Entry 6GLA (X-ray diffraction, 1.92 A resolution); this record covers chain A.

# Chain A
Molecule: Tyrosine-protein kinase JAK3
From: Homo sapiens
Notes: EC 2.7.10.2
Reference sequence: P52333 (JAK3_HUMAN); residues 812-1103 here = UniProt positions 812-1103
Amino-acid sequence (294 residues; row label = number of the first residue in the row):
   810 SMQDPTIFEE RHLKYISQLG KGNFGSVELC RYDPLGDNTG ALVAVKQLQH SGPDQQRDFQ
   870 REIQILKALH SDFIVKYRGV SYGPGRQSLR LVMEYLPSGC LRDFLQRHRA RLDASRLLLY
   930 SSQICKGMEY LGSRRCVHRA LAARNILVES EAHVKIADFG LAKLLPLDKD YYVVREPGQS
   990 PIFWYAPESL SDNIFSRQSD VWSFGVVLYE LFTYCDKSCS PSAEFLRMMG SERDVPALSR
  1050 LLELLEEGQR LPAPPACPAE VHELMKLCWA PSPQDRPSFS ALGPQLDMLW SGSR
Disordered / not traced: 810-812, 985-987
Sequence notes: expression tag (810-811); conflict Ala-949 (Asp in P52333), Ser-1040 (Cys in P52333), Ser-1048 (Cys in P52333)
Small-molecule neighbours:
  - F4B ((E)-3-[5-(3-cyclohexyl-3,5,8,10-tetrazatricyclo[7.3.0.02,6]dodeca-1(9),2(6),4,7,11-pentaen-4-yl)furan-2-yl]prop-2-enenitrile): Leu-828, Gly-829, Val-836, Ala-853, Val-884, Met-902, Glu-903, Tyr-904, Leu-905, Gly-908, Cys-909, Arg-911, Asp-912, Arg-953, Asn-954, Leu-956, Ala-966, Asp-967
  - 1-phenylurea (PHU): Phe-992, Trp-1011, Val-1015, Pro-1030, Phe-1034, Met-1037, Leu-1050, Leu-1054, Gln-1058, Arg-1059, Leu-1060, Trp-1078
Curated features (UniProtKB/Swiss-Prot):
  - binding site (ATP): Leu-828 to Val-836, Lys-855
  - modified residue (Phosphotyrosine): Tyr-904, Tyr-939, Tyr-980, Tyr-981

# Overview
Ligands of chain A: compound F4B and 1-phenylurea. From UniProt: 10 ATP-binding residues.
Chain A is Tyrosine-protein kinase JAK3 (Homo sapiens); the structure, Crystal structure of JAK3 in complex
with Compound 11 (FM481), was determined by X-ray diffraction, deposited together with 6GL9 and 6GLB.
